Entry 5F07 (X-ray diffraction, 1.50 A resolution); this record covers chain A.

# Chain A
Molecule: Putative glutathione S-transferase family protein
Organism: Populus trichocarpa
UniProt: B9MWW0 (B9MWW0_POPTR); residues 2-214 here = UniProt positions 2-214
Chain sequence (213 residues; numbered 2 to 214; the number before each row is that of its first residue):
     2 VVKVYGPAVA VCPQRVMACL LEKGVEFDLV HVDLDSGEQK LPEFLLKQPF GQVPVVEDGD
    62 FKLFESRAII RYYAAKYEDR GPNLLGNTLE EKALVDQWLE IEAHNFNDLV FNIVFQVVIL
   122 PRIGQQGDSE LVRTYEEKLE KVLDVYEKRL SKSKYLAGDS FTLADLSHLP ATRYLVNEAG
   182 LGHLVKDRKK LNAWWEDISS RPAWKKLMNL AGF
Unresolved in the structure: 214
Glycans and other covalent adducts: glutathione (GSH) linked to C13
Construct notes: conflict V10 (Met in B9MWW0), K149 (Gln in B9MWW0), M209 (Ile in B9MWW0)
Ligand contacts: glutathione (GSH): A11, V12, P14, R16, L35, Q40, K41, G52, Q53, V54, P55, E66, S67, R68, H105, F112

# Summary
Glutathione is covalently linked to C13.
Chain A is Putative glutathione S-transferase family protein (Populus trichocarpa); the structure, Crystal
structure of glutathione transferase F8 from Populus trichocarpa, was determined by X-ray diffraction (same
publication as 5EY6, 5F05 and 5F06).
